PDB entry 6KRR | X-ray diffraction, 2.15 A resolution | chains A and B

[Chain A (and B)]
Protein: Peroxiredoxin
Organism: Aeropyrum pernix (strain ATCC 700893 / DSM 11879 / JCM 9820 / NBRC 100138 / K1)
Notes: EC 1.11.1.15; chain B of this document is another copy of the same molecule, construct and numbering; everything in this record applies to it too
UniProt: Q9Y9L0 (TDXH_AERPE); residue numbers follow UniProt; this construct covers 2-245
Sequence (244 residues; row label = number of the first residue in the row):
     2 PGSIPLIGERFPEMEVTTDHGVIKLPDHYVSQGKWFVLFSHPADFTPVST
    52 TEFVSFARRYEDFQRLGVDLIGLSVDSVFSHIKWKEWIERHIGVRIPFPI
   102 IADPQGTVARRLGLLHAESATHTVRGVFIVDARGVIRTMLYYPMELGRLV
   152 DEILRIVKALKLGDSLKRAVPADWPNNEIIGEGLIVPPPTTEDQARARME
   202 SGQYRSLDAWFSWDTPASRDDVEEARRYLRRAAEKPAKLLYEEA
Differences from the reference sequence: engineered mutation Ser50 (Cys in Q9Y9L0), Ser207 (Cys in Q9Y9L0), Ala210 (Trp in Q9Y9L0), Ser213 (Cys in Q9Y9L0)
Swiss-Prot annotation at these positions:
  - binding site (substrate): Arg126

[Chain A / chain B interface]
Pairs across the interface (174):
  Pro2(A) - Ser4(B)
  Pro2(A) - Ile5(B)
  Pro2(A) - Leu7(B)
  Pro2(A) - Glu10(B)
  Gly3(A) - Ser4(B)  hydrogen bond (backbone-side chain)
  Gly3(A) - Ile5(B)  hydrogen bond (backbone-backbone)
  Gly3(A) - Leu7(B)
  Ser4(A) - Pro2(B)
  Ser4(A) - Gly3(B)
  Ile5(A) - Pro2(B)
  Ile5(A) - Gly3(B)  hydrogen bond (backbone-backbone)
  Ile5(A) - Ile5(B)  hydrophobic
  Leu7(A) - Pro2(B)
  Leu7(A) - Gly3(B)
  Leu7(A) - Leu116(B)
  Leu7(A) - His117(B)
  Ile8(A) - His117(B)  hydrogen bond (backbone-side chain)
  Ile8(A) - Ala118(B)  hydrogen bond (backbone-backbone)
  Ile8(A) - Glu119(B)  hydrogen bond (backbone-backbone)
  Ile8(A) - Tyr142(B)
  Ile8(A) - Tyr143(B)
  Ile8(A) - Pro144(B)  hydrophobic
  Gly9(A) - Ala118(B)
  Glu10(A) - Pro2(B)
  Glu10(A) - Ala118(B)
  Phe46(A) - Trp211(B)
  Thr47(A) - Trp211(B)
  Pro48(A) - Ile186(B)  hydrophobic
  Pro48(A) - Trp211(B)
  Pro48(A) - Phe212(B)  hydrophobic
  Val49(A) - Ala170(B)  hydrophobic
  Val49(A) - Val171(B)
  Val49(A) - Ile186(B)  hydrophobic
  Thr51(A) - Trp211(B)
  Thr52(A) - Pro172(B)
  Thr52(A) - Ala173(B)  hydrogen bond (side chain-backbone)
  Thr52(A) - Asn178(B)
  Thr52(A) - Phe212(B)
  Glu53(A) - Ala173(B)
  Val55(A) - Ile180(B)  hydrophobic
  Ser56(A) - Asp174(B)  hydrogen bond
  Arg59(A) - Glu179(B)  salt bridge
  Arg60(A) - Asp174(B)  salt bridge
  Trp88(A) - Leu208(B)
  Trp88(A) - Asp209(B)  hydrogen bond
  Trp88(A) - Trp211(B)
  His92(A) - Leu208(B)
  Ile93(A) - Ile180(B)  hydrophobic
  His117(A) - Leu7(B)
  His117(A) - Ile8(B)  hydrogen bond (side chain-backbone)
  His117(A) - Met140(B)
  Ala118(A) - Ile8(B)  hydrogen bond (backbone-backbone)
  Ala118(A) - Gly9(B)
  Ala118(A) - Glu10(B)
  Glu119(A) - Ile8(B)  hydrogen bond (backbone-backbone)
  Arg138(A) - Pro144(B)
  Arg138(A) - Glu146(B)  salt bridge
  Thr139(A) - Tyr142(B)
  Thr139(A) - Pro144(B)
  Met140(A) - His117(B)
  Met140(A) - Leu141(B)
  Met140(A) - Tyr142(B)  hydrogen bond (backbone-backbone)
  Leu141(A) - Met140(B)
  Leu141(A) - Tyr143(B)  hydrophobic
  Tyr142(A) - Ile8(B)
  Tyr142(A) - Thr139(B)
  Tyr142(A) - Met140(B)  hydrogen bond (backbone-backbone)
  Tyr142(A) - Tyr142(B)  hydrophobic
  Tyr143(A) - Ile8(B)
  Tyr143(A) - Leu141(B)  hydrophobic
  Tyr143(A) - Glu153(B)  hydrogen bond
  Tyr143(A) - Ile157(B)
  Pro144(A) - Ile8(B)  hydrophobic
  Pro144(A) - Arg138(B)
  Pro144(A) - Thr139(B)
  Glu146(A) - Arg138(B)  salt bridge
  Glu146(A) - Ala170(B)
  Glu146(A) - Val171(B)  hydrogen bond (backbone-backbone)
  Leu147(A) - Ile157(B)  hydrophobic
  Leu147(A) - Ala160(B)  hydrophobic
  Leu147(A) - Leu161(B)  hydrophobic
  Leu147(A) - Val171(B)  hydrophobic
  Gly148(A) - Arg156(B)  hydrogen bond (backbone-side chain)
  Gly148(A) - Val171(B)  hydrogen bond (backbone-backbone)
  Gly148(A) - Ala173(B)
  Arg149(A) - Ala173(B)
  Arg149(A) - Asp174(B)  hydrogen bond (backbone-backbone)
  Leu150(A) - Glu153(B)
  Leu150(A) - Arg156(B)
  Leu150(A) - Asp174(B)
  Val151(A) - Asp174(B)  hydrogen bond (backbone-side chain)
  Glu153(A) - Tyr143(B)  hydrogen bond
  Glu153(A) - Leu150(B)
  Arg156(A) - Gly148(B)  hydrogen bond (side chain-backbone)
  Arg156(A) - Arg149(B)
  Arg156(A) - Leu150(B)
  Ile157(A) - Tyr143(B)
  Ile157(A) - Leu147(B)  hydrophobic
  Ala160(A) - Leu147(B)  hydrophobic
  Leu161(A) - Leu147(B)  hydrophobic
  Ala170(A) - Val49(B)  hydrophobic
  Ala170(A) - Glu146(B)
  Val171(A) - Val49(B)
  Val171(A) - Glu146(B)  hydrogen bond (backbone-backbone)
  Val171(A) - Leu147(B)
  Val171(A) - Gly148(B)  hydrogen bond (backbone-backbone)
  Pro172(A) - Thr52(B)
  Ala173(A) - Thr52(B)  hydrogen bond (backbone-side chain)
  Ala173(A) - Glu53(B)
  Ala173(A) - Gly148(B)
  Ala173(A) - Arg149(B)
  Asp174(A) - Ser56(B)  hydrogen bond
  Asp174(A) - Arg149(B)  hydrogen bond (backbone-backbone)
  Asp174(A) - Leu150(B)
  Asp174(A) - Val151(B)  hydrogen bond (side chain-backbone)
  Asn177(A) - Ala233(B)  hydrogen bond (side chain-backbone)
  Asn177(A) - Ala234(B)  hydrogen bond (side chain-backbone)
  Asn177(A) - Glu235(B)
  Asn177(A) - Lys236(B)
  Asn177(A) - Pro237(B)
  Asn178(A) - Thr52(B)
  Asn178(A) - Pro237(B)
  Asn178(A) - Leu240(B)
  Glu179(A) - Arg60(B)  salt bridge
  Glu179(A) - Leu240(B)
  Glu179(A) - Leu241(B)  hydrogen bond (backbone-backbone)
  Ile180(A) - Thr52(B)
  Ile180(A) - Val55(B)  hydrophobic
  Ile180(A) - Ile93(B)  hydrophobic
  Ile180(A) - Leu240(B)
  Ile180(A) - Leu241(B)
  Ile180(A) - Tyr242(B)  hydrogen bond (backbone-backbone)
  Ile181(A) - Leu240(B)
  Gly182(A) - Leu240(B)
  Ile186(A) - Pro48(B)  hydrophobic
  Ile186(A) - Val49(B)  hydrophobic
  Arg206(A) - Tyr242(B)
  Leu208(A) - Trp88(B)
  Leu208(A) - His92(B)
  Asp209(A) - Trp88(B)  hydrogen bond
  Asp209(A) - His92(B)
  Trp211(A) - Phe46(B)
  Trp211(A) - Thr47(B)
  Trp211(A) - Pro48(B)
  Trp211(A) - Thr51(B)
  Trp211(A) - Trp88(B)
  Phe212(A) - Pro48(B)  hydrophobic
  Phe212(A) - Thr52(B)
  Trp214(A) - Tyr242(B)  hydrophobic
  Arg227(A) - Lys236(B)
  Leu230(A) - Ala233(B)
  Leu230(A) - Ala234(B)
  Arg231(A) - Ala234(B)
  Ala233(A) - Asn177(B)  hydrogen bond (backbone-side chain)
  Ala233(A) - Leu230(B)
  Ala234(A) - Asn177(B)  hydrogen bond (backbone-side chain)
  Ala234(A) - Arg227(B)
  Ala234(A) - Leu230(B)
  Ala234(A) - Arg231(B)
  Glu235(A) - Asn177(B)
  Lys236(A) - Asn177(B)
  Lys236(A) - Arg227(B)
  Pro237(A) - Asn177(B)
  Pro237(A) - Asn178(B)
  Leu240(A) - Asn178(B)
  Leu240(A) - Glu179(B)
  Leu240(A) - Ile180(B)
  Leu240(A) - Gly182(B)
  Leu241(A) - Glu179(B)  hydrogen bond (backbone-backbone)
  Leu241(A) - Ile180(B)
  Tyr242(A) - Ile180(B)  hydrogen bond (backbone-backbone)
  Tyr242(A) - Arg206(B)
  Tyr242(A) - Leu208(B)  hydrophobic
  Tyr242(A) - Trp214(B)  hydrophobic
Other interface residues (no listed pair), chain A (78 interface residues in all): Pro6, Trp85, Leu116, Val125, Asp152, Lys239
Other interface residues (no listed pair), chain B (78 interface residues in all): Pro6, Arg59, Trp85, Val125, Ile181, Arg232, Lys239

[Overview]
The chain A/chain B interface involves 78 residues from each chain, with 37 hydrogen bonds and 5 salt bridges.
Polar pairs include Arg59(A)-Glu179(B), Arg60(A)-Asp174(B) and Arg138(A)-Glu146(B). From UniProt:
substrate-binding residue Arg126(A) on chain A.
Both chains are Peroxiredoxin (Aeropyrum pernix (strain ATCC 700893 / DSM 11879 / JCM 9820 / NBRC 100138 /
K1)). Entry 6KRR (Peroxiredoxin from Aeropyrum pernix K1 (ApPrx) 0Cys W210A mutant) was determined by X-ray
diffraction (same publication as 6KRK, 6KRM, 6KRP, 6KRQ and 6KRS).
